Entry 1I9N (X-ray diffraction, 1.86 A resolution); this record covers chain A.

# Chain A
Protein: Carbonic anhydrase II
Organism: Homo sapiens
Notes: EC 4.2.1.1
UniProt: P00918 (CAH2_HUMAN); the author numbering skips numbers that UniProt does not, so the offset changes along the chain: 2-125 = UniProt 1-124; 127-261 = UniProt 125-259
Amino-acid sequence (259 residues; row label = number of the first residue in the row; note: 1 number in that range is skipped by the numbering (no residue carries it; nothing is unmodelled there)):
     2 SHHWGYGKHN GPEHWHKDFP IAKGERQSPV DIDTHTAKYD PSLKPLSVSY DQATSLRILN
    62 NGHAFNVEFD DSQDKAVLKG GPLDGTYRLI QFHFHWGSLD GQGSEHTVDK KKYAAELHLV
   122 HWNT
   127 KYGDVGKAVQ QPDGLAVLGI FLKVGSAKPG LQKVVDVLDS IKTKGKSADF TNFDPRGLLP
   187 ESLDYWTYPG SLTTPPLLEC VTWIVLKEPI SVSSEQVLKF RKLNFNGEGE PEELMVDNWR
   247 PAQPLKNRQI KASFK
Disordered / not traced: 2
Construct notes: engineered mutation Val-131 (Phe129 in P00918)
Ion coordination: Zn2+: His-94, His-96, His-119 (together with IOA); Hg2+: Val-135, Gln-137, Cys-206
Residues lining bound ligands: IOA: Gln-92, His-94, His-96, Glu-106, His-119, Val-121, Val-135, Val-143, Ser-197, Leu-198, Thr-199, Thr-200, Pro-202, Leu-204, Trp-209

# Summary
Bound to chain A: IOA. His-94, His-96 and His-119 form the Zn2+ site. The Hg2+ site is built by Val-135,
Gln-137 and Cys-206.
Chain A is Carbonic anhydrase II (Homo sapiens); the structure, Carbonic anhydrase II (F131V) complexed with
4-(aminosulfonyl)-N-[(2,5-difluorophenyl)methyl]-benzamide, was determined by X-ray diffraction together with
1I9L, 1I9M, 1I9O, 1I9P and 1I9Q from the same study.
